Entry 6RNK (X-ray diffraction, 1.94 A resolution); this record covers chains A and B.

# Chain A
Name: Succinate receptor 1
From: Rattus norvegicus
UniProt: Q6IYF9 (SUCR1_RAT); residues 2-317 here = UniProt positions 2-317
Amino-acid sequence (342 residues; row label = number of the first residue in the row; numbers below 1 keep their minus sign (Asp-6 is residue -6)):
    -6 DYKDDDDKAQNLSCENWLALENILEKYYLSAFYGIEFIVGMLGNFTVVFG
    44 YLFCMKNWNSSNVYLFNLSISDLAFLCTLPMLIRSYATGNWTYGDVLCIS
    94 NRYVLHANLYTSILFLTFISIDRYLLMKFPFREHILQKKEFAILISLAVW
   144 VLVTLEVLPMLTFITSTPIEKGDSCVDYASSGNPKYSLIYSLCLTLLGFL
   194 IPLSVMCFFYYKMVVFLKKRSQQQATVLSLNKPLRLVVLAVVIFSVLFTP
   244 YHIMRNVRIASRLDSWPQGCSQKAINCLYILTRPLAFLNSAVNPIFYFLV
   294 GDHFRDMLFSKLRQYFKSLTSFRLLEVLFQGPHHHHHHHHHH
Unresolved in the structure: -6 to 6, 215-223, 257-261, 306-335
Construct notes: expression tag (-6 to 1, 318-335); engineered mutation Glu18 (Lys in Q6IYF9), Asn269 (Lys in Q6IYF9)
Disulfides: Cys7-Cys263, Cys91-Cys168
Small-molecule neighbours: KAZ (2-[2-[[3-[4-[(4-methylpiperazin-1-yl)methyl]phenyl]phenyl]carbonylamino]phenyl]ethanoic acid): Glu18, Leu22, Tyr26, Leu75, Ser78, Tyr79, Gly82, Asn83, Trp84, Cys91, Asn94, Arg95, Leu98, His99, Cys168, Tyr244, Arg276, Phe280

# Chain B
Name: Nanobody6
From: Vicugna pacos
Notes: antibody fragment or engineered binder
Amino-acid sequence (142 residues; row label = number of the first residue in the row):
     1 DYKDDDDKEVQLVESGGGLVQPGGSLRLSCEASGYTLANYAIGWFRQAPG
    51 KEREGVSCISSGGSTVYSESVKDRFTISRDNAKKIVYLQMNSLQPEDTAV
   101 YYCAADPFGERLCIDPNTFAGYLETWGQGTQVTVSSLEVLFQ
Unresolved in the structure: 1-8, 138-142
Disulfides: Cys30-Cys103, Cys58-Cys113

# How chain A and chain B interact
Contacting residue pairs (38; chain A residue first):
  Met48(A) - Tyr122(B)
  Asn50(A) - Asn117(B)
  Asn50(A) - Thr118(B)  hydrogen bond (side chain-backbone)
  Asn50(A) - Gly121(B)
  Asn50(A) - Tyr122(B)
  Asn52(A) - Asp115(B)  hydrogen bond
  Asn52(A) - Thr118(B)
  Leu119(A) - Ile114(B)
  Leu119(A) - Asp115(B)
  Phe122(A) - Glu69(B)
  Pro123(A) - Cys113(B)
  Pro123(A) - Ile114(B)
  Pro123(A) - Asp115(B)
  Pro123(A) - Pro116(B)
  Phe124(A) - Gly55(B)
  Phe124(A) - Val56(B)
  Phe124(A) - Ser57(B)
  Phe124(A) - Val66(B)  hydrophobic
  Phe124(A) - Tyr67(B)
  Phe124(A) - Ser68(B)
  Phe124(A) - Pro116(B)  hydrophobic
  Phe124(A) - Asn117(B)  hydrogen bond (backbone-side chain)
  Arg125(A) - Asp115(B)  salt bridge
  Arg125(A) - Thr118(B)
  Glu126(A) - Ser68(B)
  Glu126(A) - Glu69(B)  hydrogen bond (side chain-backbone)
  Lys225(A) - Glu110(B)
  Lys225(A) - Ile114(B)
  Val293(A) - Phe119(B)
  Gly294(A) - Arg111(B)
  Gly294(A) - Ile114(B)
  Gly294(A) - Phe119(B)
  Asp295(A) - Arg111(B)  hydrogen bond (backbone-side chain)
  Asp295(A) - Phe119(B)
  Asp295(A) - Tyr122(B)
  His296(A) - Phe108(B)
  His296(A) - Arg111(B)
  Asp299(A) - Phe108(B)
Also at the interface, not in a pair above, chain A (18 interface residues in all): Asn55, Arg116, Met300
Also at the interface, not in a pair above, chain B (20 interface residues in all): Cys58

# Summary
18 residues of chain A face 20 of chain B across their interface, with 5 hydrogen bonds and 1 salt bridge.
Polar contacts include Arg125(A)-Asp115(B), Asn50(A)-Thr118(B) and Asn52(A)-Asp115(B). Ligands of chain A:
compound KAZ.
Here chain A is Succinate receptor 1 (Rattus norvegicus) and chain B is Nanobody6 (Vicugna pacos). Entry 6RNK
(Crystal structure of a humanized (K18E, K269N) rat succinate receptor SUCNR1 (GPR91) in complex with a ...)
was determined by X-ray diffraction, deposited together with 6IBB.
